1M5X - chains C and A of the 4 polymer chains in the assembly; structure by X-ray diffraction, 2.25 A resolution.

[Chain C]
Molecule: 24-nt DNA strand
Sequence (24 nucleotides; row label = number of the first residue in the row):
   501 GCAGAACGTCGTGAGACAGTTCCG
Bound ions: Ca2+ site 1: DA514, DG515 (shared with Asp-22(A) of chain A; 1 residue of chain B; 2 residues of chain D); Ca2+ site 2: DA514 (shared with Asp-22(A) of chain A; 1 residue of chain B; 1 residue of chain D); Ca2+ site 3: DG515 (shared with Gly-21(A) of chain A; 1 residue of chain B; 1 residue of chain D)

[Chain A]
Molecule: DNA endonuclease I-MsoI
Source organism: Monomastix sp
UniProt: Q8WKW7 (Q8WKW7_MONSK); residues 1-170 here = UniProt positions 1-170
Amino-acid sequence (170 residues; row label = number of the first residue in the row):
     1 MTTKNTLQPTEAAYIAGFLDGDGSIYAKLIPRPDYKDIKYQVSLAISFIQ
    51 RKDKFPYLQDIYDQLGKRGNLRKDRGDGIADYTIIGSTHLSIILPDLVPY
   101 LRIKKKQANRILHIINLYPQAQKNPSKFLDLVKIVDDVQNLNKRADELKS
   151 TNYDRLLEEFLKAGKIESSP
Not modelled in the structure: 1-5, 167-170
Bound ions: Ca2+ site 1: Gly-21 (shared with 1 residue of chain B; DG515(C) of chain C; 1 residue of chain D); Ca2+ site 2: Asp-22 (shared with 1 residue of chain B; DA514(C), DG515(C) of chain C; 2 residues of chain D)
Reported in the primary citation:
  - catalytic residues: Asp-22, Gln-50, Lys-104
  - binding site for the 24-nt DNA strand (chain C): Ser-24, Lys-28, Arg-75
  - contacts within the chain: Arg-75/Asp-77, Arg-72/Asp-81 (hydrogen bond)

[Interface between chain C and chain A]
Pairs across the interface - 24 pairs, chain C then chain A:
  DG513(C) / Arg-51(A)  salt bridge to the phosphate
  DG513(C) / Ile-79(A)  sugar contact
  DA514(C) / Asp-22(A)  phosphate contact
  DA514(C) / Ile-49(A)  sugar contact
  DA514(C) / Gln-50(A)  phosphate contact
  DA514(C) / Arg-51(A)  hydrogen bond to the phosphate
  DA514(C) / Arg-75(A)  base contact
  DG515(C) / Gly-21(A)  phosphate contact
  DG515(C) / Asp-22(A)  phosphate contact
  DG515(C) / Gly-23(A)  sugar contact
  DG515(C) / Ser-24(A)  sugar contact
  DG515(C) / Ile-49(A)  base contact
  DG515(C) / Arg-75(A)  hydrogen bond to the base
  DA516(C) / Gly-23(A)  phosphate contact
  DA516(C) / Ser-24(A)  hydrogen bond to the phosphate
  DA516(C) / Arg-75(A)  base contact
  DA516(C) / Lys-104(A)  salt bridge to the phosphate
  DA516(C) / Asn-142(A)  sugar contact
  DC517(C) / Tyr-26(A)  phosphate contact
  DC517(C) / Ala-27(A)  sugar contact
  DC517(C) / Gln-139(A)  phosphate contact
  DC517(C) / Asn-142(A)  hydrogen bond to the phosphate
  DA518(C) / Lys-28(A)  hydrogen bond to the base
  DG519(C) / Lys-28(A)  base contact
Also at the interface, not in a pair above, chain C (8 interface residues in all): DT521
Also at the interface, not in a pair above, chain A (18 interface residues in all): Ile-25, Arg-32, Val-138

[Summary]
8 residues of chain C and 18 residues of chain A are in contact, with 5 hydrogen bonds and 2 salt bridges.
Polar contacts include DG515(C)/Arg-75(A), DA518(C)/Lys-28(A) and DA514(C)/Arg-51(A). From the paper:
catalytic residues Asp-22(A), Gln-50(A) and Lys-104(A); a binding site for the 24-nt DNA strand (chain C) at
Ser-24(A), Lys-28(A) and Arg-75(A).
Here chain C is a 24-nt DNA strand and chain A is DNA endonuclease I-MsoI (Monomastix sp). Entry 1M5X (Crystal
structure of the homing endonuclease I-MsoI bound to its DNA substrate) was determined by X-ray diffraction
(same publication as 1N3E and 1N3F).
